8YNN - chains A and I of the 7 polymer chains in the assembly; structure by electron microscopy, 3.97 A resolution.

[Chain A]
Name: Caspase-8 subunit p10
From: Homo sapiens
UniProtKB: Q14790 (CASP8_HUMAN); numbering as in UniProt (aligned over 1-479)
Chain sequence (479 residues; each row starts with the number of its first residue):
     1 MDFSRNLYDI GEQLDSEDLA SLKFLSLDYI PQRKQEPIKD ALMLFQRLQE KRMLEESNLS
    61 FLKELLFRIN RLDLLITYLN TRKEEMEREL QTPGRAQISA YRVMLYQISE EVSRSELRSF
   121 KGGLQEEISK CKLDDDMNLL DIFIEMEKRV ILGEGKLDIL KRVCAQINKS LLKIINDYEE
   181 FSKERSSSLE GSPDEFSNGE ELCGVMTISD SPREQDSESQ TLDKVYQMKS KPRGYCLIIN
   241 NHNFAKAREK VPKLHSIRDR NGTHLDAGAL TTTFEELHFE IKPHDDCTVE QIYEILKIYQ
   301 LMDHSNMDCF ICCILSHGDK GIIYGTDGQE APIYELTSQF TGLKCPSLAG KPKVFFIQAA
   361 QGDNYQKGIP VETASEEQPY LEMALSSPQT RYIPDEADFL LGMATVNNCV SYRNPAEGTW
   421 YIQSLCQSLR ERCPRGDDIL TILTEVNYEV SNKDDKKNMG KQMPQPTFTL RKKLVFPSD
Not modelled in the structure: 183-479
Construct notes: engineered mutation Gly122 (Phe in Q14790), Gly123 (Leu in Q14790), Ala360 (Cys in Q14790), Ala374 (Asp in Q14790), Ala384 (Asp in Q14790)
Swiss-Prot annotation at these positions:
  - active site: His317
  - site: Asp216, Ser217 (Cleavage)
  - modified residue: Ser188 (Phosphoserine), Ser211 (Phosphoserine), Lys224 (N6-acetyllysine), Tyr334 (Phosphotyrosine), Tyr380 (Phosphotyrosine), Ser387 (Phosphoserine), Arg413 (Microbial infection: ADP-riboxanated arginine)
  - natural variant: Arg248 (R248W: In CASP8D), Asp285 (D285H: Associated with protection against breast cancer)
  - mutagenesis: Asp73 (D73A: Abolishes binding to FLASH. Induces NF-kappa-B activation), Tyr380 (Y380E: Phosphomimetic mutant which does not affect interaction with PIK3R1 or DISC-mediated processing; Y380F: Abolishes phosphorylation at this site ...), Ser387 (S387A: Impaired CDK1-mediated phosphorylation and enhanced apoptosis), Arg413 (R413A: Abolished ADP-riboxanation by C.violaceum CopC)
From the paper describing this entry:
  - mutagenesis - E12A/F122G/L123G, N70A/F122G/L123G, E110A/F122G/L123G: unchanged binding to CASP8 and FADD-like apoptosis regulator subunit p43 (chain I)

[Chain I]
Name: CASP8 and FADD-like apoptosis regulator subunit p43
From: Homo sapiens
UniProtKB: O15519 (CFLAR_HUMAN); residue numbers follow UniProt; this construct covers 1-181
Chain sequence (181 residues; numbered 1 to 181; the number before each row is that of its first residue):
     1 MSAEVIHQVE EALDTDEKEM LLFLCRDVAI DVVPPNVRDL LDILRERGKL SVGDLAELLY
    61 RVRRFDLLKR ILKMDRKAVE THLLRNPHLV SDYRVLMAEI GEDLDKSDVS SLIFLMKDYM
   121 GRGKISKEKS FLDLVVELEK LNLVAPDQLD LLEKCLKNIH RIDLKTKIQK YKQSVQGAGT
   181 S
Not modelled in the structure: 122-127, 177-181

[Interface between chain A and chain I]
Residue-residue contacts (10):
  Met1(A) - Met116(I)  hydrophobic
  Met1(A) - Lys154(I)
  Met1(A) - Cys155(I)  hydrophobic
  Ser4(A) - Leu115(I)
  Ser4(A) - Asp118(I)
  Arg5(A) - Leu115(I)
  Arg5(A) - Asn158(I)
  Tyr8(A) - Asn158(I)
  Leu42(A) - Phe114(I)  hydrophobic
  Gln46(A) - Phe114(I)
Interface residues without a listed pair, chain A (7 interface residues in all): Leu7
Interface residues without a listed pair, chain I (11 interface residues in all): Ser111, Lys117, Tyr119, Ile159
From the paper, about this interface:
  - hot spots on chain A (mutagenesis) - R33D/F122G/L123G, R52D/F122G/L123G: decreased binding to chain F

[In short]
7 residues of chain A face 11 of chain I across their interface. From the paper: R33D/F122G/L123G and
R52D/F122G/L123G of chain A reduce binding to chain F; E12A/F122G/L123G, N70A/F122G/L123G and
E110A/F122G/L123G of chain A leave binding to CASP8 and FADD-like apoptosis regulator subunit p43 (chain I)
unchanged.
Here chain A is Caspase-8 subunit p10 and chain I is CASP8 and FADD-like apoptosis regulator subunit p43, both
from Homo sapiens. Entry 8YNN (Structure of the Caspase-8/cFLIP death effector domain assembly) was determined
by electron microscopy together with 8YM4, 8YM5, 8YM6, 8YNI, 8YNK, 8YNL and 8YNM from the same study.
